6KSF - chains A and B of the 3 polymer chains in the assembly; structure by X-ray diffraction, 2.40 A resolution.

== Chain A ==
Protein: Alpha-ketoglutarate-dependent dioxygenase alkB homolog 1
Organism: Mus musculus
Notes: fragment: BRD4-Bromo2
Sequence (336 residues; numbered 20 to 355; the number before each row is that of its first residue):
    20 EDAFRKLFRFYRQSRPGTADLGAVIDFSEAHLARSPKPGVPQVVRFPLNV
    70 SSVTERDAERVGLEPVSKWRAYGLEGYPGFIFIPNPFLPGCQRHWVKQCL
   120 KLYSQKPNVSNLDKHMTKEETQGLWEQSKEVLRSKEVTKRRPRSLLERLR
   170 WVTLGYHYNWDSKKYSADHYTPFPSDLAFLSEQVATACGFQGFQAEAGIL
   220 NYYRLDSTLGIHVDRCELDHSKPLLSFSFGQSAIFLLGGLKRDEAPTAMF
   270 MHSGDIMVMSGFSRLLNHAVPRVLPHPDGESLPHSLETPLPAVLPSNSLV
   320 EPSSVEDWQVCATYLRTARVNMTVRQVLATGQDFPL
Disordered / not traced: 355
Glycans and other covalent adducts: propane-1-thiol (XL3) linked to Cys235
Small-molecule neighbours:
  - succinic acid (SIN): Asn220, Leu228, His231, Asp233, His287, Thr342, Arg344
  - propane-1-thiol (XL3): Tyr177, Tyr184, Ile218, Asp233, Arg234, Arg344
What the authors report for this chain:
  - binding site for the 24-nt DNA strand (chain B): Arg24, Arg159
  - binding site for propane-1-thiol: Cys235
  - mutagenesis - R167A/R169A: abolished catalytic activity
  - mutagenesis - R24A, R159A: decreased catalytic activity

== Chain B ==
Molecule: 24-nt DNA strand
Notes: fragment: histone H2A.Z peptide
Sequence (24 nucleotides; numbered 1 to 24; the number before each row is that of its first residue):
     1 GCTGAGTGCCCGCGTGCTGGATCC
Glycans and other covalent adducts: propane-1-thiol (XL3) linked to DC10

== How chain A and chain B interact ==
Residue-residue contacts (22; chain A residue first):
  Arg24(A) with DG6(B), hydrogen bond to the phosphate; DT7(B), salt bridge to the phosphate
  Arg28(A) with DT7(B), salt bridge to the phosphate
  Lys133(A) with DC11(B), hydrogen bond to the phosphate; DG12(B), salt bridge to the phosphate
  His134(A) with DC13(B), salt bridge to the phosphate
  Lys158(A) with DT22(B), phosphate contact; DC23(B), salt bridge to the phosphate
  Arg159(A) with DG19(B), base contact; DG20(B), base contact; DA21(B), phosphate contact; DT22(B), hydrogen bond to the phosphate
  Trp170(A) with DC10(B), sugar contact; DC11(B), phosphate contact; DG12(B), phosphate contact
  Thr172(A) with DC10(B), base contact
  Trp179(A) with DC9(B), stacking on the base; DC10(B), base contact; DC11(B), hydrogen bond to the phosphate
  Ile218(A) with DC10(B), base contact
  Asn220(A) with DC10(B), phosphate contact
  Leu228(A) with DC10(B), phosphate contact
Interface residues without a listed pair, chain A (16 interface residues in all): Asn130, Tyr177, Gly229, Arg344
Interface residues without a listed pair, chain B (14 interface residues in all): DG8, DG14

== In short ==
16 residues of chain A face 14 of chain B across their interface; the contacts include 4 hydrogen bonds, 5
salt bridges and 1 aromatic stacking contact. Polar contacts include Arg24(A)-DG6(B), Lys133(A)-DC11(B) and
Arg159(A)-DT22(B). The paper reports a binding site for the 24-nt DNA strand (chain B) at Arg24(A) and
Arg159(A); R24A and R159A of chain A reduce catalytic activity.
Here chain A is Alpha-ketoglutarate-dependent dioxygenase alkB homolog 1 (Mus musculus) and chain B is a 24-nt
DNA strand. Entry 6KSF (Crystal Structure of ALKBH1 bound to 21-mer DNA bulge) was determined by X-ray
diffraction together with 6IMA and 6IMC from the same study.
